PDB entry 8TGE | X-ray diffraction, 2.30 A resolution | chains G and Z of the 9 polymer chains in the assembly

[Chain G (and Z)]
Name: Nitrogen regulatory protein GlnK1
From: Methanosarcina mazei Go1
Notes: chain Z of this document is another copy of the same molecule, construct and numbering; everything in this record applies to it too
UniProt: Q8PYW7 (GLNK1_METMA); numbering as in UniProt (aligned over 1-117)
Sequence (137 residues; numbered -19 to 117; the number before each row is that of its first residue; numbers below 1 keep their minus sign (Met-19 is residue -19)):
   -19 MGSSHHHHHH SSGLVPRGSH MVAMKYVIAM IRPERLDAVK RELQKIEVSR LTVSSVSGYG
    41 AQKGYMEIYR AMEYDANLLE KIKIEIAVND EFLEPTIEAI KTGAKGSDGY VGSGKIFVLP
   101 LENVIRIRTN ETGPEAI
Disordered / not traced: -19 to 3, 39-43, 53-58, 87-94 (chain Z: -19 to 3, 39-43, 53-57, 87-93)
Differences from the reference sequence: initiating methionine (-19); expression tag (-18 to 0)
Swiss-Prot annotation at these positions:
  - binding site (ADP): Thr32, Gly40 to Gln42, Gly92 to Lys95
  - binding site (ATP): Thr32, Gly40 to Gln42, Gly92 to Lys95
From the paper describing this entry:
  - specificity-determining residues: Arg21, Lys25, Tyr45, Ile48, Tyr49 (by similarity / conservation)

[Chain G / chain Z interface]
Contacting residue pairs - 32 pairs, chain G then chain Z:
  Tyr6(G) - Phe97(Z)  hydrophobic
  Leu31(G) - Ser37(Z)
  Leu31(G) - Gly38(Z)
  Leu31(G) - Leu58(Z)  hydrophobic
  Thr32(G) - Met10(Z)
  Thr32(G) - Val36(Z)
  Thr32(G) - Ser37(Z)
  Val33(G) - Val36(Z)
  Val33(G) - Ser37(Z)  hydrogen bond (backbone-backbone)
  Glu65(G) - Lys63(Z)  salt bridge
  Ala67(G) - Phe97(Z)  hydrophobic
  Pro100(G) - Leu99(Z)
  Pro100(G) - Pro100(Z)
  Leu101(G) - Val98(Z)
  Glu102(G) - Val98(Z)  hydrogen bond (backbone-backbone)
  Glu102(G) - Pro100(Z)
  Asn103(G) - Ile96(Z)
  Asn103(G) - Phe97(Z)
  Asn103(G) - Val98(Z)  hydrogen bond (backbone-backbone)
  Val104(G) - Lys95(Z)
  Val104(G) - Ile96(Z)
  Val104(G) - Phe97(Z)  hydrophobic
  Ile105(G) - Lys95(Z)
  Ile105(G) - Ile96(Z)  hydrogen bond (backbone-backbone)
  Arg106(G) - Gly94(Z)
  Arg106(G) - Lys95(Z)
  Ile107(G) - Ala84(Z)  hydrophobic
  Ile107(G) - Lys85(Z)  hydrogen bond (backbone-side chain)
  Ile107(G) - Gly94(Z)  hydrogen bond (backbone-backbone)
  Asn110(G) - Lys85(Z)
  Ala116(G) - Lys95(Z)
  Ile117(G) - Lys95(Z)
Also at the interface, not in a pair above, chain G (22 interface residues in all): Ser29, Ser34, Lys63, Leu99, Arg108
Also at the interface, not in a pair above, chain Z (19 interface residues in all): Ile8, Ser35, Tyr45, Ile77

[In short]
The interface between chain G and chain Z involves 22 residues on one side and 19 on the other; the contacts
include 6 hydrogen bonds and 1 salt bridge. Among the polar pairs are Glu65(G)-Lys63(Z), Ile107(G)-Lys85(Z)
and Val33(G)-Ser37(Z). The paper reports specificity determinants Arg21(G), Lys25(G) and Tyr45(G) among
others.
Chain G and chain Z are both Nitrogen regulatory protein GlnK1 (Methanosarcina mazei Go1); the structure,
Crystal structure of the Methanosarcina mazei glutamine synthetase in complex with GlnK1, was determined by
X-ray diffraction, deposited together with 8TFB, 8TFC, 8TFK and 8UFJ.
